Entry 7TK1 (electron microscopy, 7.10 A resolution (low resolution: residue-level contacts below are approximate; hydrogen-bond / salt-bridge calls are withheld)); this record covers chains A and D of the 27 polymer chains in the assembly.

Chain A:
Molecule: ATP synthase subunit alpha
Source organism: Saccharomyces cerevisiae
UniProtKB: P07251 (ATPA_YEAST); residues 1-510 here correspond to UniProt positions 36-545 (UniProt number = residue number + 35)
Amino-acid sequence (510 residues; numbered 1 to 510; the number before each row is that of its first residue):
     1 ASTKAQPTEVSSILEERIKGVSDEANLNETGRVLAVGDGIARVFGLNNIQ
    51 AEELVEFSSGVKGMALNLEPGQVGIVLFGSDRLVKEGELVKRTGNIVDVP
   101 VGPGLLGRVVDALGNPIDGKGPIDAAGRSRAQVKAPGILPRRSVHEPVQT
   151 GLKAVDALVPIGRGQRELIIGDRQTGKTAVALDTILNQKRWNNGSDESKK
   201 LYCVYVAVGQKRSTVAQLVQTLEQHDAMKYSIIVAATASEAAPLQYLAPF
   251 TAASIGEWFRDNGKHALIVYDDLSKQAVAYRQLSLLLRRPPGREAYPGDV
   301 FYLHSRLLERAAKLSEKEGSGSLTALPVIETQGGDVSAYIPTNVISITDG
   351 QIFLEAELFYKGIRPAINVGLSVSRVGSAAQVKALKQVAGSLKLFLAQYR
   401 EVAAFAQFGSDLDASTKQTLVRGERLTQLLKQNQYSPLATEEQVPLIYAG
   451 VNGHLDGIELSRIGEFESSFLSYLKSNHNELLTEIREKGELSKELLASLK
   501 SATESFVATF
Unresolved in the structure: 1-8, 408-409, 510
UniProt features mapped onto this chain:
  - binding site (ATP): G171 to T178
  - site: S372 (Required for activity)
  - modified residue (Phosphoserine): S22, S143

Chain D:
Molecule: ATP synthase subunit beta
Source organism: Saccharomyces cerevisiae
Notes: EC 7.1.2.2
UniProtKB: P00830 (ATPB_YEAST); residues 1-478 here correspond to UniProt positions 34-511 (UniProt number = residue number + 33)
Amino-acid sequence (478 residues; numbered 1 to 478; the number before each row is that of its first residue):
     1 ASAAQSTPITGKVTAVIGAIVDVHFEQSELPAILNALEIKTPQGKLVLEV
    51 AQHLGENTVRTIAMDGTEGLVRGEKVLDTGGPISVPVGRETLGRIINVIG
   101 EPIDERGPIKSKLRKPIHADPPSFAEQSTSAEILETGIKVVDLLAPYARG
   151 GKIGLFGGAGVGKTVFIQELINNIAKAHGGFSVFTGVGERTREGNDLYRE
   201 MKETGVINLEGESKVALVFGQMNEPPGARARVALTGLTIAEYFRDEEGQD
   251 VLLFIDNIFRFTQAGSEVSALLGRIPSAVGYQPTLATDMGLLQERITTTK
   301 KGSVTSVQAVYVPADDLTDPAPATTFAHLDATTVLSRGISELGIYPAVDP
   351 LDSKSRLLDAAVVGQEHYDVASKVQETLQTYKSLQDIIAILGMDELSEQD
   401 KLTVERARKIQRFLSQPFAVAEVFTGIPGKLVRLKDTVASFKAVLEGKYD
   451 NIPEHAFYMVGGIEDVVAKAEKLAAEAN
Unresolved in the structure: 1-5, 476-478
UniProt features mapped onto this chain:
  - binding site (ATP): G157 to T164
  - modified residue: T79 (Phosphothreonine), T204 (Phosphothreonine), S340 (Phosphoserine)

How chain A and chain D interact:
Pairs across the interface (11; chain A residue first):
  L34(A) with G55(D)
  V36(A) with H53(D)
  R82(A) with I33(D)
  K85(A) with P31(D)
  E86(A) with P31(D)
  R212(A) with Q127(D)
  A238(A) with A286(D); T287(D)
  Y360(A) with Q375(D); E376(D)
  Q407(A) with E395(D)
Also at the interface, not in a pair above, chain A (15 interface residues in all): A35, G37, V84, S213, S239, Q282
Also at the interface, not in a pair above, chain D (14 interface residues in all): Q52, P283, G290, L291

Summary:
15 residues of chain A face 14 of chain D across their interface. From UniProt: 8 ATP-binding residues on
chain A; 8 ATP-binding residues on chain D.
Chain A is ATP synthase subunit alpha and chain D is ATP synthase subunit beta, both from Saccharomyces
cerevisiae; the structure, Yeast ATP synthase State 1catalytic(d) without exogenous ATP backbone model, was
determined by electron microscopy together with 7TJS, 7TJT, 7TJU, 7TJV, 7TJW, 7TJX and 30 further entries from
the same study.
